Entry 8IKG (electron microscopy, 3.40 A resolution); this record covers chains B and S of the 5 polymer chains in the assembly.

# Chain B
Name: Guanine nucleotide-binding protein G(I)/G(S)/G(T) subunit beta-1
From: Homo sapiens
Reference sequence: P62873 (GBB1_HUMAN); numbering as in UniProt (aligned over 2-340)
Chain sequence (356 residues; row label = number of the first residue in the row; numbers below 1 keep their minus sign (Met-15 is residue -15)):
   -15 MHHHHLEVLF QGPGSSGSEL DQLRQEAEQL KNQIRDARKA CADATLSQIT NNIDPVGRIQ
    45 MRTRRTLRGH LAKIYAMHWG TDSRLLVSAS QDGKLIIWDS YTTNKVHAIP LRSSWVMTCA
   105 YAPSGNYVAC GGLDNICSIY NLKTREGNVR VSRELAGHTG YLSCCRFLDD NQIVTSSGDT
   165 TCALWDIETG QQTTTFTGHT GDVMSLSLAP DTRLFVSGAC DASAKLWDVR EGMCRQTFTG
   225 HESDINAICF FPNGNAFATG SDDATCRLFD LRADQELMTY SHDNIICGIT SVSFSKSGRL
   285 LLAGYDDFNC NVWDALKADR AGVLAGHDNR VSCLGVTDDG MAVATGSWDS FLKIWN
Not modelled in the structure: -15 to 2, 24-26, 73-76, 95-99, 183, 225
Sequence notes: initiating methionine (-15); expression tag (-14 to 1)
UniProt features mapped onto this chain:
  - modified residue: Ser2 (N-acetylserine), His266 (Phosphohistidine)
  - natural variant: Leu30 (L30F: In MRD42; uncertain significance), Arg52 (R52G: In MRD42), Gly64 (G64V: In MRD42), Asp76 (D76E: In MRD42; D76G: In MRD42), Gly77 (G77S: In MRD42), Lys78 (K78R: In MRD42), Ile80 (I80N: In MRD42; I80T: In MRD42), His91 (H91R: In MRD42; uncertain significance), Ala92 (A92T: In MRD42), Pro94 (P94S: In MRD42), Leu95 (L95P: In MRD42), Arg96 (R96L: In MRD42), 5 further natural variant entries in UniProt

# Chain S
Name: scFV16
From: Mus musculus
Notes: antibody fragment or engineered binder
Chain sequence (266 residues; numbered 1 to 254 plus 14 insertion-coded residues; 2 numbers in that range are skipped by the numbering (no residue carries them; nothing is unmodelled there); the number before each row is that of its first residue; a row labelled like 121A-121N holds insertion residues (121A, then the next letters in order)):
     1 DVQLVESGGG LVQPGGSRKL SCSASGFAFS SFGMHWVRQA PEKGLEWVAY ISSGSGTIYY
    61 ADTVKGRFTI SRDDPKNTLF LQMTSLRSED TAMYYCVRSI YYYGSSPFDF WGQGTTLTVS
   121 S
121A-121N GGGGSGGGGSGGGG
   124 SDIVMTQATS SVPVTPGESV SISCRSSKSL LHSNGNTYLY WFLQRPGQSP QLLIYRMSNL
   184 ASGVPDRFSG SGSGTAFTLT ISRLEAEDVG VYYCMQHLEY PLTFGAGTKL ELKAAAENLY
   244 FQGHHHHHHH H
Not modelled in the structure: 1, 104, 121A-121N, 180-181, 236-254

# Chain B / chain S interface
Contacting residue pairs (8; chain B residue first):
  Asp83(B) - Tyr103(S)
  Val90(B) - Tyr103(S)  hydrophobic
  Arg129(B) - Asp109(S)  salt bridge
  Glu130(B) - Gly26(S)
  Glu130(B) - Ala28(S)  hydrogen bond (backbone-backbone)
  Glu130(B) - Phe32(S)
  Gly131(B) - Phe32(S)
  Gly131(B) - Tyr102(S)
Also at the interface, not in a pair above, chain S (10 interface residues in all): Phe27, Ser31, Arg98, Ser185

# In short
Chain B and chain S form an interface of 5 and 10 residues respectively, with 1 hydrogen bond and 1 salt
bridge. Polar contacts include Arg129(B)-Asp109(S) and Glu130(B)-Ala28(S).
Chain B is Guanine nucleotide-binding protein G(I)/G(S)/G(T) subunit beta-1 (Homo sapiens) and chain S is
scFV16 (Mus musculus); the structure, Cryo-EM structure of human receptor with G proteins, was determined by
electron microscopy, deposited together with 8IKH.
